PDB entry 6DA6 | X-ray diffraction, 2.59 A resolution | chains A and B of the 4 polymer chains in the assembly

# Chain A (and B)
Molecule: UbiD-like decarboxylase
Source organism: Streptomyces griseochromogenes
Notes: EC 4.1.1.-; chain B of this document is another copy of the same molecule, construct and numbering; everything in this record applies to it too
UniProt: C6ZCR8 (C6ZCR8_9ACTN); residues 1-485 here = UniProt positions 1-485
Chain sequence (501 residues; row label = number of the first residue in the row; numbers below 1 keep their minus sign (Met-15 is residue -15)):
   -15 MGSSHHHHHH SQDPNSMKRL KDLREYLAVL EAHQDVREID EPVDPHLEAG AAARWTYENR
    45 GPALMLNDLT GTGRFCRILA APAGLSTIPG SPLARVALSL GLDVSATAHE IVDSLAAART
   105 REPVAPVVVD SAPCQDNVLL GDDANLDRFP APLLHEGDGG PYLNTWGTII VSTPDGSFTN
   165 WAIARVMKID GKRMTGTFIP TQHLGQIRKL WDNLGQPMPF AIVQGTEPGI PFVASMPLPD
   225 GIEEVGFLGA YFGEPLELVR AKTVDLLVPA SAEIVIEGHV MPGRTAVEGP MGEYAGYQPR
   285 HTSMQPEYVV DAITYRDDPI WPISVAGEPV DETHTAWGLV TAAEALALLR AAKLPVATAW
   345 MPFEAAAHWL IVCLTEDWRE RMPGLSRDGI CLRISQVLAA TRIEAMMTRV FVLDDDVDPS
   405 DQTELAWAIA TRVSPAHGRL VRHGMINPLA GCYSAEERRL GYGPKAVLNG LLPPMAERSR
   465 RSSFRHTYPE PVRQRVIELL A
Not modelled in the structure: -15 to -1, 268-289
Sequence notes: initiating methionine (-15); expression tag (-14 to 0)
Metal / ion sites: Mg2+ near Glu228 (its only coordinating residue here)

# How chain A and chain B interact
Pairs across the interface (34; chain A residue first):
  Gly368(A) - Glu440(B)
  Gly368(A) - Arg443(B)  hydrogen bond (backbone-side chain)
  Leu369(A) - Glu440(B)
  Ser370(A) - Glu440(B)  hydrogen bond (backbone-side chain)
  Gly373(A) - Glu440(B)
  Gly373(A) - Leu444(B)
  Leu376(A) - His427(B)
  Leu376(A) - Glu441(B)
  Leu376(A) - Leu444(B)  hydrophobic
  Leu376(A) - Tyr446(B)
  Arg377(A) - Leu444(B)
  Ser379(A) - Tyr446(B)  hydrogen bond
  Gln380(A) - Leu444(B)  hydrogen bond (side chain-backbone)
  Gln380(A) - Tyr446(B)
  Leu424(A) - His427(B)
  Val425(A) - Val425(B)
  Val425(A) - Arg426(B)
  Val425(A) - His427(B)  hydrogen bond (backbone-side chain)
  Arg426(A) - Val425(B)
  His427(A) - Leu376(B)
  His427(A) - Val425(B)  hydrogen bond (side chain-backbone)
  Glu440(A) - Gly368(B)
  Glu440(A) - Leu369(B)
  Glu440(A) - Ser370(B)  hydrogen bond (side chain-backbone)
  Glu440(A) - Gly373(B)
  Glu441(A) - Leu376(B)
  Arg443(A) - Gly368(B)
  Leu444(A) - Gly373(B)
  Leu444(A) - Leu376(B)  hydrophobic
  Leu444(A) - Arg377(B)
  Leu444(A) - Gln380(B)  hydrogen bond (backbone-side chain)
  Tyr446(A) - Leu376(B)
  Tyr446(A) - Ser379(B)  hydrogen bond
  Tyr446(A) - Gln380(B)
Interface residues without a listed pair, chain A (19 interface residues in all): Ala383, Gly445
Interface residues without a listed pair, chain B (19 interface residues in all): Ala383, Leu424, Gly445

# In short
Chain A and chain B each contribute 19 residues to their interface; the contacts include 9 hydrogen bonds.
Polar pairs include Gly368(A)-Arg443(B), Ser370(A)-Glu440(B) and Ser379(A)-Tyr446(B).
Both chains are UbiD-like decarboxylase (Streptomyces griseochromogenes). Entry 6DA6 (Crystal structure of the
TtnD decarboxylase from the tautomycetin biosynthesis pathway of Streptomyces griseochromogenes, apo form ...)
was determined by X-ray diffraction together with 6DA7 from the same study.
